Entry 3ZHU (X-ray diffraction, 2.30 A resolution); this record covers chains C and D.

[Chain C (and D)]
Name: Multifunctional 2-oxoglutarate metabolism enzyme
From: Mycobacterium smegmatis
Notes: EC 2.2.1.5, 4.1.1.71, 1.2.4.2, 2.3.1.61; fragment: suca-like catalytic domain; chain D of this document is another copy of the same molecule, construct and numbering; everything in this record applies to it too
UniProt: A0R2B1 (KGD_MYCS2); residues 361-1227 here = UniProt positions 361-1227
Sequence (868 residues; each row starts with the number of its first residue):
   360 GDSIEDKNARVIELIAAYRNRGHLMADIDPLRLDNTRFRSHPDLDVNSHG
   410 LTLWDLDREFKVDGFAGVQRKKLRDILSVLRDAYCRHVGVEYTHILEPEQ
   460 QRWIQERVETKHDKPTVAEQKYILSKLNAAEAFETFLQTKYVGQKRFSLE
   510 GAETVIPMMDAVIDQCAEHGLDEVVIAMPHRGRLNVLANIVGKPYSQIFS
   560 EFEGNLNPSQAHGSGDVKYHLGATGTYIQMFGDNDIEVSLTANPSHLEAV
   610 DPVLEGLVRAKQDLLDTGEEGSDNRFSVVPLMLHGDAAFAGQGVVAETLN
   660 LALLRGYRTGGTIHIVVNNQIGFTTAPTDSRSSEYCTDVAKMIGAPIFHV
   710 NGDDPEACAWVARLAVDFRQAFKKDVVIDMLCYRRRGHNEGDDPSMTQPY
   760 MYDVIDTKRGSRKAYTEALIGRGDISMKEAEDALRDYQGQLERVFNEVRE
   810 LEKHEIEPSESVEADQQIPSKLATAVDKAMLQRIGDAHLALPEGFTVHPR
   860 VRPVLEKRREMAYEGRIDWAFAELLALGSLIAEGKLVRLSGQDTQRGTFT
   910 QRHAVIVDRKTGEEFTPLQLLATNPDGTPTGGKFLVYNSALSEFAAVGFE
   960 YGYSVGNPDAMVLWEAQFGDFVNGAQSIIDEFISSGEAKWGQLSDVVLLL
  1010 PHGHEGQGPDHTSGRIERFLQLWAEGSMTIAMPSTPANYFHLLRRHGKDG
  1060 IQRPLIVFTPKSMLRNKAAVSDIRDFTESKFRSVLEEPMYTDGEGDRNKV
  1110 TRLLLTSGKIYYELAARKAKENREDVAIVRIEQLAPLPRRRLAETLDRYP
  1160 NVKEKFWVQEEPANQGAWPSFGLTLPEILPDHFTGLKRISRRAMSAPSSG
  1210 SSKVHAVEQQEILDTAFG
Disordered / not traced: 360-363, 399-408, 422-428, 828-829 (chain D: 360, 399-409, 424-425, 829-830)
Sequence notes: expression tag (360)
Ion coordination: Mg2+: Asp645, Asn678, Ile680 (together with TD8); Ca2+: Asp1004, His1055, Asp1058, Ile1060
Small-molecule neighbours:
  - TD8 ((5R)-5-{3-[(4-amino-2-methylpyrimidin-5-yl)methyl]-4-methyl-5-(2-{[(phosphonatooxy)phosphinato]oxy}ethyl)-1,3-thiazol-3-ium-2-yl}-5-hydroxypentanoate), molecule 1: Phe506, His539, Arg540, Tyr578, His579, Ser604, His605, Leu606, Gly644, Asp645, Ala646, Ala647, Gln651, Asn678, Ile680, Gly681, Phe682, His747
  - TD8, molecule 2: Gln901, Asp902, Leu950, Glu952, Gln976, Phe980, His1020
Swiss-Prot annotation at these positions:
  - binding site (thiamine diphosphate): Arg540, Ser604, Leu606, Asp645, Ala646, Ala647, Asn678
  - binding site (2-oxoglutarate): His579, Ser604, His1020
  - binding site (Mg(2+)): Asp645, Asn678, Ile680
  - binding site (acetyl-CoA): Thr1038, Arg1054, Lys1089, Ser1092, Gln1142, Arg1149, Arg1150
  - mutagenesis: His539 (H539A: Loss of KG decarboxylase activity), His579 (H579A: Loss of KG decarboxylase activity), His747 (H747A: 40-fold decrease in KG decarboxylase activity), Arg781 (R781A: Increase in KG decarboxylase activity), His1020 (H1020A: Loss of KG decarboxylase activity), Glu1034 (E1034A: Loss of activation by acetyl-CoA), Arg1062 (R1062A: Loss of activation by acetyl-CoA)

[Interface between chain C and chain D]
Contacting residue pairs (261):
  Glu364(C) - Glu364(D)
  Asn367(C) - Glu364(D)
  Asn367(C) - Ala368(D)
  Ala368(C) - Ile371(D)
  Ile371(C) - Ala368(D)  hydrophobic
  Ile371(C) - Ile371(D)  hydrophobic
  Ile371(C) - Glu372(D)
  Arg380(C) - Ile454(D)
  Arg380(C) - Leu455(D)  hydrogen bond (side chain-backbone)
  Arg380(C) - Glu456(D)
  Arg380(C) - Pro457(D)
  Arg380(C) - Gln460(D)
  Lys420(C) - Asp365(D)
  Ile454(C) - Arg380(D)  hydrogen bond (backbone-side chain)
  Leu455(C) - Arg380(D)  hydrogen bond (backbone-side chain)
  Leu455(C) - Glu693(D)
  Glu456(C) - Arg380(D)
  Pro457(C) - Arg380(D)
  Gln460(C) - Arg380(D)
  Lys504(C) - Gln1016(D)
  Glu562(C) - Lys1212(D)  hydrogen bond (backbone-side chain)
  Gly563(C) - Lys1212(D)  hydrogen bond (backbone-side chain)
  Ser573(C) - Met1203(D)
  Ser573(C) - Ser1208(D)
  Ser573(C) - Gly1209(D)  hydrogen bond (backbone-backbone)
  Gly574(C) - Gly1209(D)
  Asp575(C) - Pro1018(D)
  Asp575(C) - Gly1209(D)
  Val576(C) - Gln1016(D)
  Val576(C) - Gly1209(D)
  His579(C) - Asp1019(D)
  Pro603(C) - Asp1019(D)
  Ser604(C) - Phe980(D)
  Ser604(C) - Asp1019(D)  hydrogen bond (backbone-side chain)
  Ser604(C) - His1020(D)  hydrogen bond
  His605(C) - Asp979(D)  hydrogen bond (side chain-backbone)
  His605(C) - Phe980(D)
  His605(C) - Asn982(D)  hydrogen bond
  His605(C) - Asp1019(D)  salt bridge
  Leu606(C) - Leu950(D)  hydrophobic
  Ala646(C) - Leu950(D)
  Ala647(C) - Leu950(D)
  Ala649(C) - Asn659(D)
  Gly650(C) - Glu656(D)
  Gly650(C) - Leu950(D)
  Gly650(C) - Ser951(D)  hydrogen bond (backbone-side chain)
  Gln651(C) - Glu656(D)
  Gln651(C) - Leu950(D)  hydrogen bond (side chain-backbone)
  Gln651(C) - Ser951(D)
  Gln651(C) - Glu952(D)  hydrogen bond
  Gly652(C) - Gly652(D)
  Gly652(C) - Glu656(D)  hydrogen bond (backbone-side chain)
  Ala655(C) - Ala655(D)  hydrophobic
  Glu656(C) - Gly650(D)
  Glu656(C) - Gln651(D)
  Glu656(C) - Gly652(D)  hydrogen bond (side chain-backbone)
  Asn659(C) - Ala649(D)
  Asn659(C) - Ser689(D)  hydrogen bond (side chain-backbone)
  Asn659(C) - Arg690(D)
  Asn659(C) - Ser691(D)  hydrogen bond (backbone-side chain)
  Leu660(C) - Ser691(D)
  Ala661(C) - Ser691(D)  hydrogen bond (backbone-side chain)
  Leu662(C) - Ser691(D)  hydrogen bond (backbone-side chain)
  Leu663(C) - Thr687(D)
  Leu663(C) - Asp688(D)
  Leu663(C) - Arg690(D)
  Leu663(C) - Ser691(D)  hydrogen bond (backbone-side chain)
  Gly681(C) - Asp902(D)
  Phe682(C) - Asp902(D)
  Phe682(C) - Arg905(D)
  Phe682(C) - Thr907(D)
  Phe682(C) - Gln976(D)
  Thr683(C) - Asp902(D)  hydrogen bond
  Thr683(C) - Arg905(D)
  Thr684(C) - Asp902(D)  hydrogen bond
  Thr684(C) - Asn947(D)
  Thr687(C) - Leu663(D)
  Asp688(C) - Leu663(D)
  Asp688(C) - Asn947(D)
  Asp688(C) - Ser948(D)
  Asp688(C) - Ala949(D)
  Ser689(C) - Asn659(D)  hydrogen bond (backbone-side chain)
  Ser689(C) - Ala949(D)
  Arg690(C) - Asn659(D)
  Arg690(C) - Leu663(D)
  Ser691(C) - Asn659(D)  hydrogen bond (side chain-backbone)
  Ser691(C) - Leu660(D)
  Ser691(C) - Ala661(D)
  Ser691(C) - Leu662(D)  hydrogen bond (side chain-backbone)
  Ser691(C) - Leu663(D)  hydrogen bond (side chain-backbone)
  Ser691(C) - Ile702(D)
  Ser692(C) - Met701(D)  hydrogen bond (side chain-backbone)
  Glu693(C) - Leu455(D)
  Asp697(C) - Met701(D)
  Val698(C) - Met701(D)  hydrophobic
  Met701(C) - Ser692(D)  hydrogen bond (backbone-side chain)
  Met701(C) - Asp697(D)
  Met701(C) - Val698(D)  hydrophobic
  Ile702(C) - Ser691(D)
  Asp751(C) - Arg905(D)  salt bridge
  Asp752(C) - His857(D)  salt bridge
  Asp752(C) - Arg859(D)  salt bridge
  Ser754(C) - His857(D)  hydrogen bond
  Met755(C) - His857(D)
  Met755(C) - Val860(D)  hydrophobic
  Met755(C) - Arg905(D)
  Met755(C) - Thr909(D)
  Met755(C) - Val916(D)
  Thr756(C) - Arg905(D)
  Thr756(C) - Val916(D)
  Pro758(C) - Val916(D)
  Pro758(C) - Asp917(D)
  Pro758(C) - Arg918(D)
  Asp762(C) - Arg918(D)  salt bridge
  Ile815(C) - Val1216(D)
  Glu816(C) - Val1213(D)
  Pro817(C) - Val1213(D)  hydrophobic
  Pro817(C) - Val1216(D)
  Pro817(C) - Glu1217(D)
  Pro817(C) - Glu1220(D)
  Ser818(C) - Arg1201(D)  hydrogen bond (backbone-side chain)
  Ser818(C) - Met1203(D)
  Ser818(C) - Ser1208(D)
  Ser818(C) - Val1213(D)
  Ser818(C) - Glu1217(D)  hydrogen bond
  Glu819(C) - Arg1201(D)
  Ser820(C) - Arg1201(D)
  His857(C) - Asp752(D)  salt bridge
  His857(C) - Ser754(D)  hydrogen bond
  His857(C) - Met755(D)
  Arg859(C) - Asp752(D)  salt bridge
  Val860(C) - Met755(D)  hydrophobic
  Asp902(C) - Gly681(D)
  Asp902(C) - Phe682(D)
  Asp902(C) - Thr683(D)  hydrogen bond
  Asp902(C) - Thr684(D)  hydrogen bond
  Arg905(C) - Phe682(D)
  Arg905(C) - Thr683(D)
  Arg905(C) - Asp751(D)  salt bridge
  Arg905(C) - Met755(D)
  Arg905(C) - Thr756(D)
  Thr907(C) - Phe682(D)
  Thr909(C) - Met755(D)
  Val916(C) - Met755(D)
  Val916(C) - Thr756(D)
  Val916(C) - Pro758(D)
  Asp917(C) - Pro758(D)
  Arg918(C) - Pro758(D)
  Arg918(C) - Asp762(D)  salt bridge
  Asn947(C) - Asp688(D)
  Ser948(C) - Asp688(D)
  Ala949(C) - Asp688(D)
  Ala949(C) - Ser689(D)
  Leu950(C) - Leu606(D)  hydrophobic
  Leu950(C) - Ala646(D)
  Leu950(C) - Ala647(D)
  Leu950(C) - Gly650(D)
  Leu950(C) - Gln651(D)  hydrogen bond (backbone-side chain)
  Ser951(C) - Gly650(D)  hydrogen bond (side chain-backbone)
  Ser951(C) - Gln651(D)
  Glu952(C) - Gln651(D)  hydrogen bond
  Gln976(C) - Phe682(D)
  Asp979(C) - His605(D)  hydrogen bond (backbone-side chain)
  Phe980(C) - Ser604(D)
  Phe980(C) - His605(D)
  Asn982(C) - His605(D)  hydrogen bond
  Asn982(C) - Gln985(D)
  Asn982(C) - Ser986(D)
  Asn982(C) - Asp989(D)  hydrogen bond
  Asn982(C) - Glu990(D)
  Gly983(C) - Ser986(D)
  Gln985(C) - Asn982(D)
  Gln985(C) - Gln985(D)
  Gln985(C) - Arg1027(D)
  Ser986(C) - Asn982(D)
  Ser986(C) - Gly983(D)
  Asp989(C) - Asn982(D)  hydrogen bond
  Asp989(C) - Arg1024(D)
  Asp989(C) - Arg1027(D)  salt bridge
  Glu990(C) - Asn982(D)  hydrogen bond
  Glu990(C) - Asp1019(D)
  Glu990(C) - Arg1024(D)  salt bridge
  Ser993(C) - Ser1204(D)
  Ser994(C) - Ser1204(D)
  Lys998(C) - Pro1018(D)
  Lys998(C) - Ala1205(D)
  Gln1016(C) - Lys504(D)  hydrogen bond
  Gln1016(C) - Val576(D)
  Pro1018(C) - Asp575(D)
  Pro1018(C) - Lys998(D)
  Asp1019(C) - His579(D)
  Asp1019(C) - Pro603(D)
  Asp1019(C) - Ser604(D)  hydrogen bond (side chain-backbone)
  Asp1019(C) - His605(D)  salt bridge
  Asp1019(C) - Glu990(D)
  His1020(C) - Ser604(D)  hydrogen bond
  Arg1024(C) - Asp989(D)
  Arg1024(C) - Glu990(D)  salt bridge
  Arg1024(C) - Leu1031(D)
  Glu1026(C) - Gln1030(D)  hydrogen bond (backbone-side chain)
  Arg1027(C) - Gln985(D)
  Arg1027(C) - Asp989(D)  salt bridge
  Arg1027(C) - Arg1027(D)
  Arg1027(C) - Gln1030(D)  hydrogen bond (backbone-side chain)
  Arg1027(C) - Leu1031(D)
  Gln1030(C) - Glu1026(D)  hydrogen bond (side chain-backbone)
  Gln1030(C) - Arg1027(D)  hydrogen bond (side chain-backbone)
  Gln1030(C) - Gln1030(D)
  Gln1030(C) - Asn1173(D)  hydrogen bond (backbone-side chain)
  Leu1031(C) - Arg1024(D)
  Leu1031(C) - Arg1027(D)
  Leu1031(C) - Asn1173(D)
  Trp1032(C) - Asn1173(D)  hydrogen bond (backbone-side chain)
  Ala1033(C) - Asn1173(D)
  Ala1033(C) - Met1203(D)
  Ala1033(C) - Ser1204(D)  hydrogen bond (backbone-side chain)
  Glu1034(C) - Arg1201(D)  salt bridge
  Glu1034(C) - Met1203(D)
  Glu1034(C) - Ser1204(D)  hydrogen bond (side chain-backbone)
  Ser1036(C) - Ser1204(D)
  Asn1173(C) - Gln1030(D)  hydrogen bond (side chain-backbone)
  Asn1173(C) - Leu1031(D)
  Asn1173(C) - Trp1032(D)  hydrogen bond (side chain-backbone)
  Asn1173(C) - Ala1033(D)
  Trp1177(C) - Leu1182(D)
  Pro1178(C) - Leu1182(D)
  Gly1181(C) - Leu1182(D)
  Leu1182(C) - Trp1177(D)
  Leu1182(C) - Pro1178(D)
  Leu1182(C) - Gly1181(D)
  Leu1182(C) - Leu1182(D)
  Arg1201(C) - Ser818(D)  hydrogen bond (side chain-backbone)
  Arg1201(C) - Glu819(D)
  Arg1201(C) - Ser820(D)
  Arg1201(C) - Glu1034(D)  salt bridge
  Ala1202(C) - Ala1033(D)
  Met1203(C) - Ser818(D)
  Met1203(C) - Ala1033(D)
  Met1203(C) - Glu1034(D)
  Ser1204(C) - Ser993(D)
  Ser1204(C) - Ser994(D)
  Ser1204(C) - Ala997(D)
  Ser1204(C) - Ala1033(D)  hydrogen bond (side chain-backbone)
  Ser1204(C) - Glu1034(D)  hydrogen bond (backbone-side chain)
  Ser1204(C) - Ser1036(D)
  Ala1205(C) - Lys998(D)
  Ser1208(C) - Ser573(D)
  Gly1209(C) - Ser573(D)  hydrogen bond (backbone-backbone)
  Gly1209(C) - Gly574(D)
  Gly1209(C) - Asp575(D)
  Gly1209(C) - Val576(D)
  Lys1212(C) - Glu562(D)
  Lys1212(C) - Gly563(D)  hydrogen bond (side chain-backbone)
  Lys1212(C) - Ile815(D)
  Val1213(C) - Ile815(D)  hydrophobic
  Val1213(C) - Glu816(D)
  Val1213(C) - Ser818(D)
  Val1216(C) - Ile815(D)  hydrophobic
  Glu1217(C) - Pro817(D)
  Glu1217(C) - Ser818(D)  hydrogen bond
  Glu1220(C) - Pro817(D)
Interface residues without a listed pair, chain C (135 interface residues in all): Asp365, Arg369, Glu372, His382, Leu383, Leu658, Arg664, Gln901, His912, Gly921, Ala997, Gly1017, Ser1207
Interface residues without a listed pair, chain D (134 interface residues in all): Asn367, His382, Leu383, Lys420, Leu658, His912, Gly921, Gly1017, Glu1186, Ala1202, Ser1207, Ser1210

[Overview]
135 residues of chain C face 134 of chain D across their interface, with 61 hydrogen bonds and 16 salt
bridges. Polar contacts include His605(C)-Asp1019(D), Asp751(C)-Arg905(D) and Asp752(C)-His857(D). Bound to
chain C: compound TD8.
Chain C and chain D are both Multifunctional 2-oxoglutarate metabolism enzyme (Mycobacterium smegmatis); the
structure, Crystal structure of the SucA domain of Mycobacterium smegmatis KGD, second post-decarboxylation
intermediate from 2-oxoadipate, was determined by X-ray diffraction, deposited together with 3ZHQ, 3ZHR, 3ZHS,
3ZHT and 3ZHV.
